PDB entry 5JRG | X-ray diffraction, 2.50 A resolution | chains H and I of the 10 polymer chains in the assembly

Chain H:
Name: Histone H2B type 1-J
Organism: Homo sapiens
Reference sequence: P06899 (H2B1J_HUMAN); residues 0-125 here correspond to UniProt positions 1-126 (UniProt number = residue number + 1)
Sequence (129 residues; row label = number of the first residue in the row; numbers below 1 keep their minus sign (Gly-3 is residue -3)):
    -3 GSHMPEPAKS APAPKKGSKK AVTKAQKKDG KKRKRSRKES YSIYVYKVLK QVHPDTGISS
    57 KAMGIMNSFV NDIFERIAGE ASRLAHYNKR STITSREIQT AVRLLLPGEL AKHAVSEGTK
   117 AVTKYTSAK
Not modelled in the structure: -3 to 28, 125
Sequence notes: expression tag (-3 to -1)
Swiss-Prot annotation at these positions:
  - modified residue: Pro1 (N-acetylproline), Glu2 (ADP-ribosyl glutamic acid), Lys5 (N6-(2-hydroxyisobutyryl)lysine), Ser6 (ADP-ribosylserine), Lys11 (N6-(beta-hydroxybutyryl)lysine), Lys12 (N6-(2-hydroxyisobutyryl)lysine), Ser14 (Phosphoserine), Lys15 (N6-acetyllysine), Lys16 (N6-(beta-hydroxybutyryl)lysine), Lys20 (N6-(2-hydroxyisobutyryl)lysine), Lys23 (N6-(2-hydroxyisobutyryl)lysine), Lys24 (N6-(2-hydroxyisobutyryl)lysine), Lys34 (N6-(2-hydroxyisobutyryl)lysine), Glu35 (PolyADP-ribosyl glutamic acid), Ser36 (Phosphoserine), Lys43 (N6-(2-hydroxyisobutyryl)lysine), Lys46 (N6-(2-hydroxyisobutyryl)lysine), Lys57 (N6,N6-dimethyllysine), Arg79 (Dimethylated arginine), Lys85 (N6,N6,N6-trimethyllysine) and 6 more in UniProt
  - glycosylation: Ser112 (O-linked (GlcNAc) serine)
  - cross-link (Glycyl lysine isopeptide (Lys-Gly)): Lys5 (interchain with G-Cter in SUMO2), Lys20 (interchain with G-Cter in SUMO2), Lys34 (interchain with G-Cter in ubiquitin), Lys120 (interchain with G-Cter in ubiquitin)

Chain I:
Molecule: 145-nt DNA strand
Organism: Homo sapiens
Sequence (145 nucleotides; numbered 1 to 145; the number before each row is that of its first residue):
     1 ATCAATATCC ACCTGCAGAT TCTACCAAAA GTGTATTTGG AAACTGCTCC ATCAAAAGGC
    61 ATGTTCAGCT GAACCAGCTG AACATGCCTT TTGATGGAGC AGTTTCCAAA TACACTXTTG
   121 GTAGAATCTG CAGGTGGATA TTGAT
Modified / non-standard residues: 3DR (1',2'-dideoxyribofuranose-5'-phosphate) at position 117
Bound ions: Mn2+ site 1: DG39, DG40; Mn2+ site 2: DG96, DG97; Mn2+ site 3 near DG99 (its only coordinating residue here); Mn2+ site 4 near DG120 (its only coordinating residue here); Mn2+ site 5 near DT135 (its only coordinating residue here)

Interface between chain H and chain I:
Residue-residue contacts (16):
  Arg29(H) - DT45(I)  hydrogen bond to the base
  Arg29(H) - DG46(I)  salt bridge to the phosphate
  Arg29(H) - DC47(I)  hydrogen bond to the phosphate
  Arg31(H) - DT48(I)  hydrogen bond to the phosphate
  Arg31(H) - DC49(I)  salt bridge to the phosphate
  Ser32(H) - DT122(I)  phosphate contact
  Arg33(H) - DG120(I)  hydrogen bond to the base
  Arg33(H) - DG121(I)  hydrogen bond to the sugar
  Arg33(H) - DT122(I)  phosphate contact
  Lys34(H) - DG121(I)  sugar contact
  Lys34(H) - DT122(I)  salt bridge to the phosphate
  Glu35(H) - DG121(I)  phosphate contact
  Ser36(H) - DG121(I)  hydrogen bond to the phosphate
  Ile39(H) - DG120(I)  sugar contact
  Ile39(H) - DG121(I)  phosphate contact
  Tyr40(H) - DG120(I)  hydrogen bond to the phosphate
Other interface residues (no listed pair), chain H (11 interface residues in all): Thr88, Thr90
Other interface residues (no listed pair), chain I (9 interface residues in all): DA110

Overview:
11 residues of chain H face 9 of chain I across their interface; the contacts include 7 hydrogen bonds and 3
salt bridges. Among the polar pairs are Arg29(H)-DT45(I), Arg33(H)-DG120(I) and Arg33(H)-DG121(I). DG39(I) and
DG40(I) coordinate Mn2+ site 1.
Here chain H is Histone H2B type 1-J and chain I is a 145-nt DNA strand, both from Homo sapiens. Entry 5JRG
(Crystal structure of the nucleosome containing the DNA with tetrahydrofuran (THF)) was determined by X-ray
diffraction.
